Entry 7MT7 (electron microscopy, 2.71 A resolution); this record covers chains A and E of the 55 polymer chains in the assembly.

Chain A:
Molecule: 23S rRNA
Source organism: Mycobacterium tuberculosis (strain ATCC 25618 / H37Rv)
Sequence (3138 nucleotides; row label = number of the first residue in the row):
     1 UUGUAAGUGU CUAAGGGCGC AUGGUGGAUG CCUUGGCAUC GAGAGCCGAU GAAGGACGUG
    61 GGAGGCUGCG AUAUGCCUCG GGGAGCUGUC AACCGAGCGU GGAUCCGAGG AUUUCCGAAU
   121 GGGGAAACCC AGCACGAGUG AUGUCGUGCU ACCCGCAUCU GAAUAUAUAG GGUGCGGGAG
   181 GGAACGCGGG GAAGUGAAAC AUCUCAGUAC CCGUAGGAGG AGAAAACAAU UGUGAUUCCG
   241 CAAGUAGUGG CGAGCGAACG CGGAACAGGC UAAACCGCAC GCAUGGGUAA CCGGGUAGGG
   301 GUUGUGUGUG CGGGGUUGUG GGAGGAUAUG UCUCAGCGCU ACCCGGCUGA GAGGCAGUCA
   361 GAAAGUGUCG UGGUUAGCGG AAGUGGCCUG GGAUGGUCUG CCGUAGACGG UGAGAGCCCG
   421 GUACGCGAAA ACCCGGCACC UGCCUAGUAU CAAUUCCCGA GUAGCAGCGG GCCCGUGGAA
   481 UCCGCUGUGA AUCCGCCGGG ACCACCCGGU AAGCCUAAAU ACUCCUCGAU GACCGAUAGC
   541 GGAUUAGUAC CGUGAGGGAA UGGUGAAAAG UACCCCGGGA GGGGAGUGAA AGAGUACCUG
   601 AAACCGUGUG CCUACAAUCC GUCAGAGCCU CCUUUUCCUC UCCGGAGGAG GGUGGUGAUG
   661 GCGUGCCUUU UGAAGAAUGA GCCUGCGAGU CAGGGACAUG UCGCAAGGUU AACCCGUGUG
   721 GGGUAGCCGC AGCGAAAGCG AGUCUGAAUA GGGCGACCCA CACGCGCAUA CGCGCGUGUG
   781 AAUAGUGGCG UGUUCUGGAC CCGAAGCGGA GUGAUCUACC CAUGGCCAGG GUGAAGCGCG
   841 GGUAAGACCG CGUGGAGGCC CGAACCCACU UAGGUUGAAG ACUGAGGGGA UGAGCUGUGG
   901 GUAGGGGUGA AAGGCCAAUC AAACUCCGUG AUAGCUGGUU CUCCCCGAAA UGCAUUUAGG
   961 UGCAGCGUUG CGUGGUUCAC CGCGGAGGUA GAGCUACUGG AUGGCCGAUG GGCCCUACUA
  1021 GGUUACUGAC GUCAGCCAAA CUCCGAAUGC CGUGGUGUAA AGCGUGGCAG UGAGACGGCG
  1081 GGGGAUAAGC UCCGUACGUC GAAAGGGAAA CAGCCCAGAU CGCCGGCUAA GGCCCCCAAG
  1141 CGUGUGCUAA GUGGGAAAGG AUGUGCAGUC GCAAAGACAA CCAGGAGGUU GGCUUAGAAG
  1201 CAGCCACCCU UGAAAGAGUG CGUAAUAGCU CACUGGUCAA GUGAUUGUGC GCCGAUAAUG
  1261 UAGCGGGGCU CAAGCACACC GCCGAAGCCG CGGCACAUCC ACCUUGUGGU GGGUGUGGGU
  1321 AGGGGAGCGU CCCUCAUUCA GCGAAGCCAC CGGGUGACCG GUGGUGGAGG GUGGGGGAGU
  1381 GAGAAUGCAG GCAUGAGUAG CGACAAGGCA AGUGAGAACC UUGCCCGCCG AAAGACCAAG
  1441 GGUUCCUGGG CCAGGCCAGU CCGCCCAGGG UGAGUCGGGA CCUAAGGCGA GGCCGACAGG
  1501 CGUAGUCGAU GGACAACGGG UUGAUAUUCC CGUACCCGUG UGUGGGCGCC CGUGACGAAU
  1561 CAGCGGUACU AACCACCCAA AACCGGAUCG AUCACUCCCC UUCGGGGGUG UGGAGUUCUG
  1621 GGGCUGCGUG GGAACUUCGC UGGUAGUAGU CAAGCGAAGG GGUGACGCAG GAAGGUAGCC
  1681 GUACCAGUCA GUGGUAACAC UGGGGCAAGC CGGUAGGGAG AGCGAUAGGC AAAUCCGUCG
  1741 CUCACUAAUC CUGAGAGGUG ACGCAUAGCC GGUUGAGGCG AAUUCGGUGA UCCUCUGCUG
  1801 CCAAGAAAAG CCUCUAGCGA GCACACACAC GGCCCGUACC CCAAACCGAC ACAGGUGGUC
  1861 AGGUAGAGCA UACCAAGGCG UACGAGAUAA CUAUGGUUAA GGAACUCGGC AAAAUGCCCC
  1921 CGUAACUUCG GGAGAAGGGG GACCGGAAUA UCGUGAACAC CCUUGCGGUG GGAGCGGGAU
  1981 CCGGUCGCAG AAACCAGUGA GGAGCGACUG UUUACUAAAA ACACAGGUCC GUGCGAAGUC
  2041 GCAAGACGAU GUAUACGGAC UGACGCCUGC CCGGUGCUGG AAGGUUAAGA GGACCCGUUA
  2101 ACCCGCAAGG GUGAAGCGGA GAAUUUAAGC CCCAGUAAAC GGCGGUGGUA ACUAUAACCA
  2161 UCCUAAGGUA GCGAAAUUCC UUGUCGGGUA AGUUCCGACC UGCACGAAUG GCGUAACGAC
  2221 UUCUCAACUG UCUCAACCAU AGACUCGGCG AAAUUGCACU ACGAGUAAAG AUGCUCGUUA
  2281 CGCGCGGCAG GACGAAAAGA CCCCGGGACC UUCACUACAA CUUGGUAUUG AUGUUCGGUA
  2341 CGGUUUGUGU AGGAUAGGUG GGAGACUGUG AAACCUCGAC GCCAGUUGGG GCGGAGUCGU
  2401 UGUUGAAAUA CCACUCUGAU CGUAUUGGGC AUCUAACCUC GAACCCUGAA UCGGGUUUAG
  2461 GGACAGUGCC UGGCGGGUAG UUUAACUGGG GCGGUUGCCU CCUAAAAUGU AACGGAGGCG
  2521 CCCAAAGGUU CCCUCAACCU GGACGGCAAU CAGGUGGCGA GUGUAAAUGC ACAAGGGAGC
  2581 UUGACUGCGA GACUUACAAG UCAAGCAGGG ACGAAAGUCG GGAUUAGUGA UCCGGCACCC
  2641 CCGAGUGGAA GGGGUGUCGC UCAACGGAUA AAAGGUACCC CGGGGAUAAC AGGCUGAUCU
  2701 UCCCCAAGAG UCCAUAUCGA CGGGAUGGUU UGGCACCUCG AUGUCGGCUC GUCGCAUCCU
  2761 GGGGCUGGAG CAGGUCCCAA GGGUUGGGCU GUUCGCCCAU UAAAGCGGCA CGCGAGCUGG
  2821 GUUUAGAACG UCGUGAGACA GUUCGGUCUC UAUCCGCCGC GCGCGUCAGA AACUUGAGGA
  2881 AACCUGUCCC UAGUACGAGA GGACCGGGAC GGACGAACCU CUGGUGCACC AGUUGUCCCG
  2941 CCAGGGGCAC CGCUGGAUAG CCACGUUCGG UCAGGAUAAC CGCUGAAAGC AUCUAAGCGG
  3001 GAAACCUUCU CCAAGAUCAG GUUUCUCACC CACUUGGUGG GAUAAGGCCC CCCGCAGAAC
  3061 ACGGGUUCAA UAGGUCAGAC CUGGAAGCUC AGUAAUGGGU GUAGGGAACU GGUGCUAACC
  3121 GGCCGAAAAC UUACAACA
Disordered / not traced: 1-4, 1013-1022, 3133-3138
Modified positions: 5MU (5-methyluridine 5'-monophosphate) at position 2177; OMG (o2'-methylguanosine-5'-monophosphate) at position 2791
Ion coordination: Mg2+ site 1: C31, G1370; Mg2+ site 2: C46, G217; Mg2+ site 3: G60, G65, U89; Mg2+ site 4 near U72 (its only coordinating residue here); Mg2+ site 5 near U120 (its only coordinating residue here); Mg2+ site 6: A162, U166; Mg2+ site 7: G194, U2481; Mg2+ site 8 near G194 (its only coordinating residue here); Mg2+ site 9: A199, C200; Mg2+ site 10 near G220 (its only coordinating residue here); Mg2+ site 11 near C251 (its only coordinating residue here); Mg2+ site 12: G379, G421; 159 more Mg2+ sites not listed
Residues lining bound ligands: N-formylmethionine (FME): G2299, A2300, C2301, A2689, U2823

Chain E:
Name: 50S ribosomal protein L4
Source organism: Mycobacterium tuberculosis (strain ATCC 25618 / H37Rv)
UniProt: P9WH85 (RL4_MYCTU); numbering as in UniProt (aligned over 1-223)
Amino-acid sequence (223 residues; each row starts with the number of its first residue):
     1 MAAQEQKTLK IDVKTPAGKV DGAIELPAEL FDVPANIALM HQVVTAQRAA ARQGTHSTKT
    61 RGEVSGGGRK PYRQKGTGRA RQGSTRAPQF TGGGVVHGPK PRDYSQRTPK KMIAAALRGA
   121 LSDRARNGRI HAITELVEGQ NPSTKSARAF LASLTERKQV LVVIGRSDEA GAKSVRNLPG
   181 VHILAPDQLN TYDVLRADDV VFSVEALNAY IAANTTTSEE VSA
Disordered / not traced: 1-8, 216-223

Interface between chain A and chain E:
Contacting residue pairs - 154 pairs, chain A then chain E:
  C37(A) / Ser-57(E)  sugar contact
  A38(A) / Thr-55(E)  base contact
  A38(A) / Ser-57(E)  sugar contact
  A38(A) / Pro-101(E)  sugar contact
  C402(A) / Lys-145(E)  salt bridge to the phosphate
  C402(A) / Arg-148(E)  base contact
  G403(A) / Thr-144(E)  sugar contact
  G403(A) / Arg-148(E)  hydrogen bond to the base
  G403(A) / Asn-177(E)  hydrogen bond to the base
  G403(A) / Leu-178(E)  base contact
  U404(A) / Pro-142(E)  sugar contact
  U404(A) / Ser-143(E)  phosphate contact
  U404(A) / Thr-144(E)  hydrogen bond to the phosphate
  U404(A) / Lys-173(E)  hydrogen bond to the base
  U404(A) / Arg-176(E)  hydrogen bond to the phosphate
  A405(A) / Thr-144(E)  phosphate contact
  A405(A) / Arg-176(E)  salt bridge to the phosphate
  A405(A) / Asn-177(E)  phosphate contact
  G406(A) / Asn-177(E)  hydrogen bond to the sugar
  G406(A) / Pro-179(E)  base contact
  A423(A) / Arg-176(E)  hydrogen bond to the sugar
  C424(A) / Lys-173(E)  salt bridge to the phosphate
  U530(A) / Gln-53(E)  hydrogen bond to the sugar
  G531(A) / Gln-53(E)  sugar contact
  G531(A) / Thr-55(E)  hydrogen bond to the base
  A532(A) / Arg-48(E)  hydrogen bond to the base
  A532(A) / Ala-49(E)  base contact
  A532(A) / Arg-52(E)  hydrogen bond to the base
  A532(A) / Gln-53(E)  hydrogen bond to the phosphate
  C533(A) / Arg-52(E)  salt bridge to the phosphate
  C533(A) / Thr-55(E)  sugar contact
  C533(A) / His-56(E)  phosphate contact
  U537(A) / Thr-91(E)  hydrogen bond to the base
  A538(A) / Thr-91(E)  phosphate contact
  A538(A) / Gly-92(E)  hydrogen bond to the phosphate
  G539(A) / Val-95(E)  phosphate contact
  C540(A) / Lys-59(E)  phosphate contact
  G541(A) / Lys-59(E)  phosphate contact
  G541(A) / Val-64(E)  phosphate contact
  G541(A) / Ser-65(E)  hydrogen bond to the phosphate
  G547(A) / Ser-65(E)  hydrogen bond to the base
  G557(A) / Arg-69(E)  sugar contact
  G558(A) / Gly-66(E)  phosphate contact
  G558(A) / Gly-67(E)  hydrogen bond to the phosphate
  A559(A) / Arg-86(E)  salt bridge to the phosphate
  G687(A) / Pro-88(E)  sugar contact
  A688(A) / Val-96(E)  sugar contact
  U690(A) / His-97(E)  hydrogen bond to the base
  C691(A) / Arg-102(E)  phosphate contact
  A692(A) / Arg-102(E)  salt bridge to the phosphate
  G694(A) / Arg-107(E)  hydrogen bond to the base
  C702(A) / Asn-36(E)  hydrogen bond to the phosphate
  C702(A) / Met-112(E)  sugar contact
  G703(A) / Asn-36(E)  hydrogen bond to the phosphate
  G703(A) / Met-112(E)  sugar contact
  C704(A) / Lys-111(E)  hydrogen bond to the sugar
  G708(A) / Lys-111(E)  salt bridge to the phosphate
  U709(A) / Lys-111(E)  salt bridge to the phosphate
  U710(A) / Arg-107(E)  hydrogen bond to the phosphate
  U710(A) / Pro-109(E)  phosphate contact
  U710(A) / Lys-110(E)  phosphate contact
  A711(A) / Arg-107(E)  salt bridge to the phosphate
  G716(A) / Arg-166(E)  hydrogen bond to the sugar
  G716(A) / Gln-188(E)  hydrogen bond to the base
  U717(A) / Ala-185(E)  hydrogen bond to the base
  G718(A) / His-182(E)  hydrogen bond to the base
  G718(A) / Asn-190(E)  base contact
  G718(A) / Asp-193(E)  hydrogen bond to the base
  U719(A) / Gln-47(E)  phosphate contact
  U719(A) / Ala-50(E)  sugar contact
  U719(A) / Ala-51(E)  base contact
  U719(A) / Asn-190(E)  hydrogen bond to the sugar
  G720(A) / Gln-47(E)  hydrogen bond to the phosphate
  G720(A) / Ile-113(E)  phosphate contact
  G720(A) / Asp-187(E)  hydrogen bond to the sugar
  G720(A) / Gln-188(E)  hydrogen bond to the base
  G720(A) / Leu-189(E)  sugar contact
  G720(A) / Asn-190(E)  sugar contact
  G721(A) / Ile-113(E)  phosphate contact
  G723(A) / Lys-110(E)  hydrogen bond to the base
  G787(A) / Pro-109(E)  sugar contact
  G787(A) / Met-112(E)  hydrogen bond to the base
  G788(A) / Gln-42(E)  hydrogen bond to the base
  G788(A) / Arg-107(E)  salt bridge to the phosphate
  G788(A) / Thr-108(E)  sugar contact
  G788(A) / Pro-109(E)  sugar contact
  C789(A) / Gln-42(E)  sugar contact
  C789(A) / Gln-106(E)  sugar contact
  C789(A) / Arg-107(E)  phosphate contact
  C800(A) / His-97(E)  hydrogen bond to the phosphate
  C801(A) / Pro-88(E)  phosphate contact
  C801(A) / Val-96(E)  sugar contact
  C801(A) / His-97(E)  phosphate contact
  C802(A) / Arg-61(E)  salt bridge to the phosphate
  C802(A) / Gln-82(E)  phosphate contact
  C802(A) / Pro-88(E)  phosphate contact
  C802(A) / Gln-89(E)  hydrogen bond to the sugar
  G803(A) / Arg-61(E)  salt bridge to the phosphate
  G803(A) / Lys-70(E)  hydrogen bond to the phosphate
  G803(A) / Gln-74(E)  hydrogen bond to the sugar
  G803(A) / Arg-81(E)  sugar contact
  G803(A) / Gln-82(E)  phosphate contact
  G803(A) / Gly-83(E)  phosphate contact
  G803(A) / Ser-84(E)  phosphate contact
  A804(A) / Lys-70(E)  salt bridge to the phosphate
  A804(A) / Gln-74(E)  hydrogen bond to the sugar
  A804(A) / Gly-83(E)  phosphate contact
  A805(A) / Lys-70(E)  phosphate contact
  U925(A) / Arg-69(E)  phosphate contact
  C926(A) / Arg-69(E)  salt bridge to the phosphate
  C927(A) / Gly-68(E)  phosphate contact
  G930(A) / Thr-60(E)  base contact
  G930(A) / Arg-61(E)  hydrogen bond to the sugar
  G930(A) / Gly-62(E)  phosphate contact
  U936(A) / Arg-81(E)  hydrogen bond to the base
  C1333(A) / Arg-48(E)  hydrogen bond to the sugar
  U1334(A) / Arg-48(E)  hydrogen bond to the sugar
  U1334(A) / Tyr-192(E)  hydrogen bond to the sugar
  A1336(A) / Gln-159(E)  phosphate contact
  U1337(A) / Lys-158(E)  salt bridge to the phosphate
  G1375(A) / His-41(E)  hydrogen bond to the sugar
  G1375(A) / Arg-48(E)  base contact
  G1376(A) / His-41(E)  salt bridge to the phosphate
  G1377(A) / Arg-52(E)  sugar contact
  A1378(A) / Arg-102(E)  salt bridge to the phosphate
  G1379(A) / Thr-58(E)  base contact
  G1379(A) / Val-95(E)  base contact
  G1379(A) / Pro-99(E)  base contact
  A1385(A) / Gln-89(E)  base contact
  U1386(A) / Gly-78(E)  base contact
  U1386(A) / Arg-79(E)  hydrogen bond to the base
  U1386(A) / Ala-80(E)  phosphate contact
  G1387(A) / Ala-80(E)  phosphate contact
  G1387(A) / Gln-82(E)  hydrogen bond to the phosphate
  G1387(A) / Gln-89(E)  hydrogen bond to the base
  C1388(A) / Arg-79(E)  salt bridge to the phosphate
  C1388(A) / Gln-82(E)  phosphate contact
  C1388(A) / Gln-89(E)  sugar contact
  C1388(A) / Phe-90(E)  sugar contact
  C1388(A) / Thr-91(E)  hydrogen bond to the sugar
  A1389(A) / Thr-91(E)  hydrogen bond to the sugar
  A2297(A) / Gly-76(E)  phosphate contact
  A2297(A) / Gly-78(E)  phosphate contact
  A2298(A) / Lys-75(E)  hydrogen bond to the sugar
  A2298(A) / Gly-76(E)  hydrogen bond to the phosphate
  A2298(A) / Thr-77(E)  phosphate contact
  A2298(A) / Gly-78(E)  phosphate contact
  A2298(A) / Arg-81(E)  base contact
  G2299(A) / Lys-75(E)  salt bridge to the phosphate
  C2681(A) / Gln-74(E)  phosphate contact
  C2681(A) / Lys-75(E)  phosphate contact
  G2682(A) / Gln-74(E)  hydrogen bond to the phosphate
  G2682(A) / Lys-75(E)  salt bridge to the phosphate
  G2683(A) / Arg-81(E)  salt bridge to the phosphate
Interface residues without a listed pair, chain A (84 interface residues in all): U39, A407, G556, G685, G689, G790, G798, C1335
Interface residues without a listed pair, chain E (90 interface residues in all): Ala-38, Leu-39, Thr-45, Gly-54, Glu-63, Thr-85, Ala-87, Gly-98, Tyr-104, Ala-114, Ile-183, Leu-184, Arg-196

Summary:
The interface between chain A and chain E involves 84 residues on one side and 90 on the other; the contacts
include 54 hydrogen bonds and 21 salt bridges. Among the polar pairs are G403(A)/Arg-148(E),
G403(A)/Asn-177(E) and U404(A)/Lys-173(E). Chain A binds N-formylmethionine.
Here chain A is 23S rRNA and chain E is 50S ribosomal protein L4, both from Mycobacterium tuberculosis (strain
ATCC 25618 / H37Rv). Entry 7MT7 (Mtb 70S with P and E site tRNAs) was determined by electron microscopy,
deposited together with 7MSC, 7MSH, 7MSM, 7MSZ, 7MT2 and 7MT3.
